PDB entry 3WFE | X-ray diffraction, 2.49 A resolution | chains H and B of the 4 polymer chains in the assembly

Chain H:
Molecule: antibody fab fragment heavy chain
From: Mus musculus
Notes: antibody fragment or engineered binder
Sequence (225 residues; each row starts with the number of its first residue):
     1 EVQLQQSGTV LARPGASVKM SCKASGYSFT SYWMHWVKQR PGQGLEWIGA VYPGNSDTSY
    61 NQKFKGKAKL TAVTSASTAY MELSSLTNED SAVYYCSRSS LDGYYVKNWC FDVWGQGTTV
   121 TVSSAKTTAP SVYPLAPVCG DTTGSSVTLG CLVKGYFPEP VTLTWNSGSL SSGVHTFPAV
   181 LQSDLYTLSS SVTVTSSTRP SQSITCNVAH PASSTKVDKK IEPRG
Disulfides: Cys22-Cys96, Cys151-Cys206

Chain B:
Molecule: Nitric oxide reductase subunit B
From: Pseudomonas aeruginosa
Notes: EC 1.7.2.5
UniProtKB: Q59647 (NORB_PSEAE); aligned to UniProt positions 1-465 over residues 1-465 (the alignment contains insertions or deletions, so no single offset holds)
Sequence (465 residues; numbered 1 to 465; the number before each row is that of its first residue):
     1 MMSPNGSLKF ASQAVAKPYF VFALILFVGQ ILFGLIMGLQ YVVGDFLFPA IPFNVARMVH
    61 TNLLIVWLLF GFMGAAYYLV PEESDCELYS PKLAWILFWV FAAAGVLTIL GYLLVPYAGL
   121 ARLTGNELWP TMGREFLEQP TISKAGIVIV ALGFLFNVGM TVLRGRKTAI SMVLMTGLIG
   181 LALLFLFSFY NPENLTRDKF YWWWVVHLWV EGVWELIMGA ILAFVLVKIT GVDREVIEKW
   241 LYVIIAMALI SGIIGTGHHY FWIGVPGYWL WLGSVFSALE PLPFFAMVLF AFNTINRRRR
   301 DYPNRAVALW AMGTTVMAFL GAGVWGFMHT LAPVNYYTHG TQLTAAHGHM AFYGAYAMIV
   361 MTIISYAMPR LRGIGEAMDN RSQVLEMWGF WLMTVAMVFI TLFLSAAGVL QVWLQRMPAD
   421 GAAMTFMATQ DQLAIFYWLR EGAGVVFLIG LVAYLLSFRR GKAAA
Disordered / not traced: 1-9, 459-465
Bound ions: heme Fe site 1: His60, His349; Ca2+: Glu135 (together with heme) (shared with 2 residues of chain C); Fe ion: His207, Glu211, His258, His259 (together with cyanide ion); heme Fe site 2: His347 (together with cyanide ion)
Residues lining bound ligands:
  - 10M (decyl 4-O-alpha-D-glucopyranosyl-1-thio-beta-D-glucopyranoside), molecule 1: Trp262, Leu270, Trp271, Ser274, Leu331, Ala332, Pro333, Tyr336, Tyr337
  - 10M, molecule 2: Met328, Val334, Tyr337, Thr338, Leu343, Val412, Met417, Pro418, Ala419
  - cyanide ion (CYN): Trp203, Val206, His207, Val210, Glu211, His258, His259, His347
  - heme c (HEC): Pro52, Phe53, Asn54, Met427
  - heme (HEM), molecule 1: Phe27, Gln30, Ile31, Gly34, Leu35, Met37, Gly38, Tyr41, Phe53, Arg57, His60, Thr61, Leu64, Glu135, Phe136, Thr344, Ala345, Gly348, His349, Phe352, Tyr353, Met397, Ile400, Arg440, Glu441, Gly444, Phe447
  - heme (HEM), molecule 2: Glu135, Phe136, Trp202, Trp203, Val210, Glu211, His258, His259, Ser277, Glu280, Pro281, Phe284, Ala322, Gly323, Gly326, Phe327, His329, Thr330, Asn335, Thr338, His339, Gly340, Thr344, His347, Gly348, Ala351, Phe352, Ala355, Tyr356
UniProt features mapped onto this chain:
  - binding site (heme b): His60
  - binding site (Fe cation): His207, His258, His259

How chain H and chain B interact:
Pairs across the interface (19):
  Tyr27(H) with Gly421(B)
  Ser28(H) with Gly421(B); Ala423(B), hydrogen bond (side chain-backbone); Met424(B); Thr425(B)
  Phe29(H) with Gly421(B)
  Thr30(H) with Ala422(B); Met424(B)
  Ser31(H) with Met424(B); Thr425(B), hydrogen bond (side chain-backbone); Ala428(B)
  Tyr52(H) with Ala428(B)
  Gly54(H) with Met424(B)
  Asp102(H) with Thr425(B), hydrogen bond; Met427(B)
  Gly103(H) with Ala428(B); Asp431(B)
  Tyr104(H) with Asp431(B), hydrogen bond (backbone-side chain)
  Tyr105(H) with Asp431(B), hydrogen bond (backbone-side chain)
Other interface residues (no listed pair), chain H (13 interface residues in all): Tyr32, Asn55
Other interface residues (no listed pair), chain B (10 interface residues in all): Gln432, Ala434

Summary:
13 residues of chain H and 10 residues of chain B are in contact; the contacts include 5 hydrogen bonds. Among
the polar pairs are Ser28(H)-Ala423(B), Ser31(H)-Thr425(B) and Asp102(H)-Thr425(B). Ligands of chain B: heme,
cyanide ion, compound 10M and heme c.
Here chain H is antibody fab fragment heavy chain (Mus musculus) and chain B is Nitric oxide reductase subunit
B (Pseudomonas aeruginosa). Entry 3WFE (Reduced and cyanide-bound cytochrome c-dependent nitric oxide
reductase (cNOR) from Pseudomonas aeruginosa in complex with antibody ...) was determined by X-ray diffraction
together with 3WFB, 3WFC and 3WFD from the same study.
